Entry 6SFX (electron microscopy, 4.00 A resolution); this record covers chains A and G of the 14 polymer chains in the assembly.

# Chain A (and G)
Molecule: ATP-dependent Clp protease proteolytic subunit
Source organism: Listeria monocytogenes
Notes: EC 3.4.21.92; chain G of this document is another copy of the same molecule, construct and numbering; everything in this record applies to it too
UniProtKB: A0A3T2ER33 (A0A3T2ER33_LISMN); residues 8-197 here correspond to UniProt positions 1-190 (UniProt number = residue number - 7)
Chain sequence (190 residues; each row starts with the number of its first residue):
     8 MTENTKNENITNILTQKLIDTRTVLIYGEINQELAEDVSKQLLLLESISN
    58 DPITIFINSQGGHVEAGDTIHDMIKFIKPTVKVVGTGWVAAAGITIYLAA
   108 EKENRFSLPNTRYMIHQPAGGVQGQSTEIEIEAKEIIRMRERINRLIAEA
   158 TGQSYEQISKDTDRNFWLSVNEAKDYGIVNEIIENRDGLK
Disordered / not traced: 8-16, 195-197
Sequence notes: engineered mutation A98 (Ser91 in A0A3T2ER33)
Reported in the primary citation:
  - catalytic residues: H123, N172

# Interface between chain A and chain G
Pairs across the interface (59):
  I17(A) - N19(G)  hydrogen bond (backbone-side chain)
  I17(A) - I20(G)
  I17(A) - Q23(G)
  T18(A) - N19(G)  hydrogen bond (backbone-side chain)
  T18(A) - T22(G)  hydrogen bond
  T18(A) - Q23(G)  hydrogen bond (side chain-backbone)
  N19(A) - N19(G)  hydrogen bond (backbone-side chain)
  L21(A) - Q23(G)
  L21(A) - I26(G)  hydrophobic
  L21(A) - L51(G)
  K24(A) - S54(G)
  L25(A) - K47(G)
  L25(A) - L51(G)  hydrophobic
  T28(A) - S54(G)
  T30(A) - L50(G)
  L32(A) - E43(G)
  L32(A) - S46(G)
  L32(A) - K47(G)
  Y34(A) - Q39(G)
  Y34(A) - E40(G)
  Y34(A) - A42(G)  hydrophobic
  Y34(A) - E43(G)
  Y34(A) - S46(G)  hydrogen bond
  Y34(A) - T76(G)
  G35(A) - Q39(G)  hydrogen bond (backbone-side chain)
  F63(A) - L50(G)  hydrophobic
  F63(A) - M80(G)  hydrophobic
  F63(A) - F83(G)  hydrophobic
  N65(A) - Q39(G)  hydrogen bond
  N65(A) - E72(G)  hydrogen bond (side chain-backbone)
  Q67(A) - Q39(G)  hydrogen bond
  T93(A) - T76(G)  hydrogen bond
  G94(A) - E72(G)
  W95(A) - H70(G)
  W95(A) - E72(G)
  L115(A) - D79(G)
  N117(A) - D75(G)
  N117(A) - D79(G)  hydrogen bond
  N117(A) - R149(G)  hydrogen bond
  N117(A) - L153(G)
  R119(A) - E72(G)  salt bridge
  R119(A) - E142(G)
  R119(A) - M146(G)
  R171(A) - Q132(G)  hydrogen bond
  R171(A) - T134(G)  hydrogen bond
  R171(A) - E135(G)  salt bridge
  N172(A) - I138(G)
  N172(A) - E139(G)  hydrogen bond
  W174(A) - I138(G)
  W174(A) - E139(G)  hydrogen bond
  W174(A) - E142(G)
  I190(A) - F83(G)  hydrophobic
  E191(A) - K82(G)
  E191(A) - F83(G)  hydrogen bond (backbone-backbone)
  N192(A) - K82(G)
  N192(A) - F83(G)
  R193(A) - L50(G)
  R193(A) - E53(G)  salt bridge
  R193(A) - F83(G)  hydrogen bond (backbone-backbone)
Other interface residues (no listed pair), chain A (31 interface residues in all): E36, P116, T118, D194
Other interface residues (no listed pair), chain G (37 interface residues in all): T18, A73, I84, K85, I143

# Summary
31 residues of chain A face 37 of chain G across their interface; the contacts include 19 hydrogen bonds and 3
salt bridges. Polar contacts include R119(A)-E72(G), R171(A)-E135(G) and R193(A)-E53(G). From the paper:
catalytic residues H123(A) and N172(A).
Chain A and chain G are both ATP-dependent Clp protease proteolytic subunit (Listeria monocytogenes); the
structure, Cryo-EM structure of ClpP1/2 in the LmClpXP1/2 complex, was determined by electron microscopy,
deposited together with 6SFW.
